Entry 7YNY (X-ray diffraction, 3.51 A resolution); this record covers chains A and H of the 8 polymer chains in the assembly.

[Chain A (and H)]
Protein: Lef3
From: Helicoverpa armigera nucleopolyhedrovirus
Notes: chain H of this document is another copy of the same molecule, construct and numbering; everything in this record applies to it too
UniProt: Q91BW6 (Q91BW6_9ABAC); residue numbers follow UniProt; this construct covers 1-379
Chain sequence (413 residues; row label = number of the first residue in the row; numbers below 1 keep their minus sign (Met-33 is residue -33)):
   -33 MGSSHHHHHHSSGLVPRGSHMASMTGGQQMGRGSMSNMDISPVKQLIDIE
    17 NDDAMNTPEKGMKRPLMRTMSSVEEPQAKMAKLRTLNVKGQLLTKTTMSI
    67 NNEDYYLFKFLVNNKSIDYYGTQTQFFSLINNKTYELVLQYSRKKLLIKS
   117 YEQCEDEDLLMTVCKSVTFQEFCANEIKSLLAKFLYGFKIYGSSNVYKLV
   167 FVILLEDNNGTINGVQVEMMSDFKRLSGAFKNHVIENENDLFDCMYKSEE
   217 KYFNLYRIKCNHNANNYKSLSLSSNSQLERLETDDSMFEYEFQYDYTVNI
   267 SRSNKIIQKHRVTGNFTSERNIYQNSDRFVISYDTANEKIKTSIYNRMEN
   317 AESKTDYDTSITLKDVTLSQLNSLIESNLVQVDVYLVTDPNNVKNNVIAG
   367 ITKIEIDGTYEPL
Unresolved in the structure: -33 to 47 (chain H: -33 to 47, 255-259)
Differences from the reference sequence: initiating methionine (-33); expression tag (-32 to 0)
Reported in the primary citation:
  - contacts within the chain: Tyr157-Phe295 (hydrophobic contact), Tyr157-Ile310 (hydrophobic contact), Tyr157-Ile327 (hydrophobic contact), Tyr157-Leu379 (hydrophobic contact)
  - self-association interface (contacts with another copy of this molecule); pairs are residue here / residue on that copy: Lys110-Glu371, Val332, Leu340, Leu345
  - mutagenesis - Y311A: unchanged binding to dA60
  - mutagenesis - K271A, Y311A: decreased binding to dA30
  - mutagenesis - S292A, R294A, N361A: unchanged binding to ssDNA
  - mutagenesis - K164A, E184A, R268A: abolished binding to dA30
  - mutagenesis - K164A, E184A, R268A: abolished binding to dA60
  - mutagenesis - K271A: decreased binding to dA60

[Interface between chain A and chain H]
Pairs across the interface (9; chain A residue first):
  Glu285(A) - Arg286(H)
  Glu285(A) - Asn287(H)
  Glu285(A) - Ile288(H)  hydrogen bond (side chain-backbone)
  Arg286(A) - Glu285(H)
  Asn287(A) - Glu285(H)
  Asn287(A) - Asn287(H)
  Asn287(A) - Tyr289(H)  hydrogen bond
  Ile288(A) - Glu285(H)  hydrogen bond (backbone-side chain)
  Tyr289(A) - Tyr289(H)

[Overview]
Chain A and chain H each contribute 5 residues to their interface, with 3 hydrogen bonds. Among the polar
pairs are Glu285(A)-Ile288(H) and Asn287(A)-Tyr289(H). From the paper: K164A, E184A and R268A of chain A
abolish binding to dA30; a self-association interface involving Lys110(A), Val332(A) and Leu340(A) among
others; 8 substitutions were tested in all.
Both chains are Lef3 (Helicoverpa armigera nucleopolyhedrovirus). Entry 7YNY (Crystal structure of baculovirus
LEF-3 from Helicoverpa armigera nucleopolyhedrovirus) was determined by X-ray diffraction (same publication as
7YPO and 7YPQ).
